PDB entry 6QDJ | X-ray diffraction, 1.88 A resolution | chain A

Chain A:
Name: Myosin-4
Source organism: Caenorhabditis elegans
UniProtKB: P02566 (MYO4_CAEEL); residues 1-790 here = UniProt positions 1-790
Sequence (790 residues; each row starts with the number of its first residue):
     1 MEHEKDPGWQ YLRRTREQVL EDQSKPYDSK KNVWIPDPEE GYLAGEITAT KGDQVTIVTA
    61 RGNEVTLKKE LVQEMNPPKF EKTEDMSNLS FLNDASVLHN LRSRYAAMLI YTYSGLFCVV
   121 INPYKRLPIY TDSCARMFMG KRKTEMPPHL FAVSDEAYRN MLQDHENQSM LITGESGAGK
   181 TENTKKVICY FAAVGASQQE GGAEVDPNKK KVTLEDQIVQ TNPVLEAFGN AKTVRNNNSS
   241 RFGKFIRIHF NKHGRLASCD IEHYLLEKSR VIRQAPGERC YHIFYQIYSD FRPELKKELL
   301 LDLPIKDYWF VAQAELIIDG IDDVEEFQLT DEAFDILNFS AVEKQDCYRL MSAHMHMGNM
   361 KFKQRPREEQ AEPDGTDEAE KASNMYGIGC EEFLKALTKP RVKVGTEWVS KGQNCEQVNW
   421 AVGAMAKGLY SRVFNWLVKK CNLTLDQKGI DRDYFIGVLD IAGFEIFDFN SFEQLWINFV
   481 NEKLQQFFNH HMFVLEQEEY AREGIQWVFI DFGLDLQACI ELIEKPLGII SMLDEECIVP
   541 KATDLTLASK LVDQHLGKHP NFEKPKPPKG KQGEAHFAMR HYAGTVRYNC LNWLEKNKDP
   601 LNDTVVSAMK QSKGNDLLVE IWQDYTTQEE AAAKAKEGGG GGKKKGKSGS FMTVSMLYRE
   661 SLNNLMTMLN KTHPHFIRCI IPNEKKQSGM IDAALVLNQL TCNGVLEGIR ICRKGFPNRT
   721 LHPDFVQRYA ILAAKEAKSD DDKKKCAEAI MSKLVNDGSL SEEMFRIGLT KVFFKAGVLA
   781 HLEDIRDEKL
Not modelled in the structure: 198-210, 405, 633-650
Residues lining bound ligands:
  - ADP (adenosine-5'-diphosphate): I110, N122, P123, Y124, K125, Y130, E175, S176, G177, A178, G179, K180, T181, E182, N236, N238
  - 1,4-butanediol (BU1): Q486, F487, H490, D511, G513, L514, M666, N670
  - hexane-1,6-diol (HEZ): R432, N435, W436, K439, K440, L443, E620, I621, D624
  - 2,5,8,11,14,17-hexaoxanonadecan-19-ol (P15): K268, S269, I272, R273, W420, G423, A424, K427, F469, S471, L591, N592, E595, K596, D599
  - s-1,2-propanediol (PGO), molecule 1: R13, E84, D85, N88, Y113, K143, T144, M146, P147, P148
  - s-1,2-propanediol (PGO), molecule 2: T173, G463, F464, N481, L484, Q485, Y582, R678, C702, N703
Reported in the primary citation:
  - conformationally variable residues (order/disorder transition): Q198 to K210, A633 to S650

Summary:
Bound to chain A: ADP, 1,4-butanediol, s-1,2-propanediol, hexane-1,6-diol and
2,5,8,11,14,17-hexaoxanonadecan-19-ol. The paper reports conformational variability at Q198 and A633.
Chain A is Myosin-4 (Caenorhabditis elegans); the structure, Molecular features of the UNC-45 chaperone
critical for binding and folding muscle myosin, was determined by X-ray diffraction (same publication as 6QDK,
6QDL and 6QDM).
